5N7M - chains A and B; structure by X-ray diffraction, 1.73 A resolution.

Chain A (and B):
Protein: Capsid protein VP1
From: Norwalk virus
Notes: chain B of this document is another copy of the same molecule, construct and numbering; everything in this record applies to it too
UniProt: Q83884 (CAPSD_NVN68); numbering as in UniProt (aligned over 225-519)
Chain sequence (295 residues; numbered 225 to 519; the number before each row is that of its first residue):
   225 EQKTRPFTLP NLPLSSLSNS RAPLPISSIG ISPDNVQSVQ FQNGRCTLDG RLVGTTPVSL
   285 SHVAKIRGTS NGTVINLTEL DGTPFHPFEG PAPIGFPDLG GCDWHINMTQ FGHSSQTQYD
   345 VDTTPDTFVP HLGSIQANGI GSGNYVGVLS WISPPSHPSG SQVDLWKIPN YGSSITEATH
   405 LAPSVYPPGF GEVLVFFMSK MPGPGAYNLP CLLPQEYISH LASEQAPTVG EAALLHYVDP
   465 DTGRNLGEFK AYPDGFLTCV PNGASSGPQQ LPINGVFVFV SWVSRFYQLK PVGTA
Disordered / not traced: 225-228, 488-490 (chain B: 225-228, 517-519)
Construct notes: conflict I253 (Met in Q83884)
Ion coordination: Na+: F352, N394, G396
UniProt features mapped onto this chain:
  - site: K227, T228 (Cleavage)

Interface between chain A and chain B:
Residue-residue contacts - 80 pairs, chain A then chain B:
  P234(A) with S447(B)
  N235(A) with S447(B), hydrogen bond (backbone-side chain); Q449(B)
  L236(A) with V282(B), hydrophobic; S443(B); A446(B); S447(B)
  S240(A) with V282(B); S283(B)
  L241(A) with S283(B)
  S242(A) with S283(B); S285(B)
  P247(A) with S285(B); K289(B), hydrogen bond (backbone-side chain)
  L248(A) with S285(B)
  P249(A) with S285(B); H286(B); L304(B), hydrophobic
  V282(A) with L236(B), hydrophobic; S240(B)
  S283(A) with S240(B); S242(B); E440(B), hydrogen bond
  L284(A) with L284(B); S285(B)
  S285(A) with L241(B); S242(B); L248(B); P249(B); L284(B)
  H286(A) with P249(B)
  K289(A) with P247(B), hydrogen bond (side chain-backbone)
  L304(A) with P249(B), hydrophobic
  N331(A) with N331(B); Q340(B), hydrogen bond; S374(B), hydrogen bond
  T333(A) with S374(B); P426(B)
  Q334(A) with P426(B); G427(B), hydrogen bond (backbone-backbone)
  F335(A) with K424(B)
  G336(A) with G427(B), hydrogen bond (backbone-backbone); P428(B); G429(B)
  H337(A) with G427(B), hydrogen bond (backbone-backbone); P428(B)
  S338(A) with W375(B); P428(B)
  S339(A) with W375(B)
  Q340(A) with N331(B), hydrogen bond; Q340(B); Q342(B); S374(B), hydrogen bond; W375(B)
  Q342(A) with Q340(B)
  S374(A) with N331(B), hydrogen bond; T333(B); Q340(B), hydrogen bond
  W375(A) with S338(B); S339(B); Q340(B)
  K424(A) with F335(B)
  P426(A) with T333(B); Q334(B); F335(B)
  G427(A) with Q334(B), hydrogen bond (backbone-backbone); G336(B), hydrogen bond (backbone-backbone); H337(B), hydrogen bond (backbone-backbone)
  P428(A) with G336(B); H337(B); S338(B)
  G429(A) with G336(B)
  E440(A) with S283(B), hydrogen bond
  S443(A) with L236(B); E440(B)
  A446(A) with L236(B)
  S447(A) with P234(B); N235(B), hydrogen bond (side chain-backbone); L236(B)
  Q449(A) with N235(B)
Also at the interface, not in a pair above, chain A (41 interface residues in all): S239, T341, M425
Also at the interface, not in a pair above, chain B (41 interface residues in all): S239, T341, M425

In short:
Chain A and chain B each contribute 41 residues to their interface; the contacts include 18 hydrogen bonds.
Polar pairs include N235(A)-S447(B), P247(A)-K289(B) and S283(A)-E440(B). F352(A), N394(A) and G396(A) form
the Na+ site.
Chain A and chain B are both Capsid protein VP1 (Norwalk virus); the structure, Protruding domain of GI.1
norovirus in complex with 2-fucosyllactose (2FL), was determined by X-ray diffraction, deposited together with
5LKC and 5LKG.
